3UX2 - chain A; structure by X-ray diffraction, 1.80 A resolution.

[Chain A]
Name: MIP18 family protein FAM96A
From: Homo sapiens
Notes: fragment: DUF59 Domain
Reference sequence: Q9H5X1 (FA96A_HUMAN); residue numbers follow UniProt; this construct covers 31-157
Chain sequence (130 residues; numbered -3 to 157; 31 numbers in that range are skipped by the numbering (no residue carries them; nothing is unmodelled there); the number before each row is that of its first residue; numbers below 1 keep their minus sign (Ser-3 is residue -3)):
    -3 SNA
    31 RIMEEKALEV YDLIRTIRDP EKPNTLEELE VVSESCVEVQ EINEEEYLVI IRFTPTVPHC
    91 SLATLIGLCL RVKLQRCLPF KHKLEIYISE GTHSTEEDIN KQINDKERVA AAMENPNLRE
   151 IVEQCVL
Unresolved in the structure: 122-127
Sequence notes: expression tag (-3 to -1)
Modified / non-standard residues: Mse33 (selenomethionine; parent Met); Mse143 (selenomethionine; parent Met)
Curated features (UniProtKB/Swiss-Prot):
  - binding site (Zn(2+)): His89, His123, Glu150, Glu153
From the paper describing this entry:
  - conformationally variable residues (loop rearrangement, order/disorder transition): Thr84 to His89, Thr122 to Glu127

[In short]
UniProt lists 4 Zn2+-binding residues. From the paper: conformational variability at Thr84 and Thr122.
Chain A is MIP18 family protein FAM96A (Homo sapiens); the structure, Crystal Structure of Domain-Swapped
Fam96a Major dimer, was determined by X-ray diffraction.
